PDB entry 8G3N | electron microscopy, 2.90 A resolution | chains E and F of the 12 polymer chains in the assembly

[Chain E]
Name: FNI9 Fab heavy chain
Organism: Homo sapiens
Notes: antibody fragment or engineered binder
Amino-acid sequence (231 residues; numbered 1 to 231; the number before each row is that of its first residue):
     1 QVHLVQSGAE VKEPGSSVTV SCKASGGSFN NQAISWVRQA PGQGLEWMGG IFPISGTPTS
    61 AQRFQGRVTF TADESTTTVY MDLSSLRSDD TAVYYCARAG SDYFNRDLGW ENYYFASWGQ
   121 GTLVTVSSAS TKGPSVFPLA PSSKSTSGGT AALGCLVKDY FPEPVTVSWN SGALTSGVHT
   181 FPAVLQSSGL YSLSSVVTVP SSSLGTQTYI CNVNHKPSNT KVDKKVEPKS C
Not modelled in the structure: 131-231
Disulfide bonds: Cys22-Cys96

[Chain F]
Name: FNI9 Fab light chain
Organism: Homo sapiens
Notes: antibody fragment or engineered binder
Amino-acid sequence (215 residues; numbered 1 to 215; the number before each row is that of its first residue):
     1 EIVMTQSPAT LSLSSGERAT LSCRASRSVS SNLAWYQQKP GQAPRLLIYD ASTRATGFSA
    61 RFAGSGSGTE FTLTISSLQS EDSAIYYCQQ YNNWPPWTFG QGTKVEIKRT VAAPSVFIFP
   121 PSDEQLKSGT ASVVCLLNNF YPREAKVQWK VDNALQSGNS QESVTEQDSK DSTYSLSSTL
   181 TLSKADYEKH KVYACEVTHQ GLSSPVTKSF NRGEC
Not modelled in the structure: 111-215
Disulfide bonds: Cys23-Cys88

[Interface between chain E and chain F]
Residue-residue contacts (29; chain E residue first):
  Gln39(E) with Gln38(F), hydrogen bond; Tyr87(F), hydrogen bond
  Leu45(E) with Tyr87(F), hydrophobic; Phe99(F), hydrophobic
  Trp47(E) with Pro96(F), hydrophobic; Trp97(F)
  Tyr95(E) with Gln38(F), hydrogen bond; Ala43(F), hydrophobic
  Gly109(E) with Asn93(F); Trp94(F)
  Trp110(E) with Asn93(F), hydrogen bond (backbone-backbone); Trp94(F), hydrophobic; Pro95(F); Trp97(F), hydrophobic
  Tyr113(E) with Gln89(F), hydrogen bond (backbone-side chain); Tyr91(F); Trp97(F)
  Tyr114(E) with Tyr36(F); Leu46(F), hydrophobic; Tyr49(F); Tyr91(F)
  Phe115(E) with Tyr36(F), hydrogen bond (backbone-side chain); Leu46(F); Gln89(F); Phe99(F), hydrophobic
  Ala116(E) with Leu46(F), hydrophobic
  Trp118(E) with Tyr36(F), hydrophobic; Pro44(F), hydrogen bond (side chain-backbone)
  Gly119(E) with Ala43(F)
Also at the interface, not in a pair above, chain E (16 interface residues in all): Val37, Phe104, Leu108, Asn112
Also at the interface, not in a pair above, chain F (18 interface residues in all): Ala34, Gln42, Arg45

[In short]
16 residues of chain E face 18 of chain F across their interface; the contacts include 7 hydrogen bonds. Polar
contacts include Gln39(E)-Gln38(F), Gln39(E)-Tyr87(F) and Tyr95(E)-Gln38(F).
Chain E is FNI9 Fab heavy chain and chain F is FNI9 Fab light chain, both from Homo sapiens; the structure, N2
neuraminidase of A/Tanzania/205/2010 H3N2 in complex with 4 FNI9 Fab molecules, was determined by electron
microscopy, deposited together with 8G30, 8G3M, 8G3O, 8G3V and 8G40.
